4GZF - chains A and B of the 3 polymer chains in the assembly; structure by X-ray diffraction, 2.05 A resolution.

[Chain A (and B)]
Protein: Protease
Organism: Human immunodeficiency virus 1
Notes: chain B of this document is another copy of the same molecule, construct and numbering; everything in this record applies to it too
UniProt: Q5RTL1 (Q5RTL1_9HIV1); residue numbers follow UniProt; this construct covers 1-99
Chain sequence (99 residues; numbered 1 to 99; the number before each row is that of its first residue):
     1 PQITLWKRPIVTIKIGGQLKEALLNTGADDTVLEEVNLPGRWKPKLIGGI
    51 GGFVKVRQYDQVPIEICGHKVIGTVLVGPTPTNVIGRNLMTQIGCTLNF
Construct notes: engineered mutation Lys7 (Gln in Q5RTL1), Asn25 (Asp in Q5RTL1), Val36 (Met in Q5RTL1), Thr82 (Ala in Q5RTL1), Val84 (Ile in Q5RTL1)

[How chain A and chain B interact]
Residue-residue contacts (102; chain A residue first):
  Pro1(A) with Leu97(B); Asn98(B); Phe99(B), hydrogen bond (backbone-backbone)
  Gln2(A) with Thr96(B), hydrogen bond; Leu97(B); Asn98(B), hydrogen bond
  Ile3(A) with Thr96(B); Leu97(B), hydrogen bond (backbone-backbone); Phe99(B), hydrophobic
  Thr4(A) with Thr96(B)
  Leu5(A) with Thr26(B); Arg87(B), hydrogen bond (backbone-side chain); Met90(B), hydrophobic; Thr91(B); Cys95(B)
  Trp6(A) with Arg87(B), hydrogen bond (backbone-side chain); Thr91(B); Gln92(B)
  Lys7(A) with Arg87(B)
  Arg8(A) with Asp29(B), salt bridge; Arg87(B)
  Pro9(A) with Thr26(B); Arg87(B); Leu97(B), hydrophobic
  Leu23(A) with Gly27(B)
  Leu24(A) with Thr26(B), hydrogen bond (backbone-side chain); Leu97(B), hydrophobic
  Asn25(A) with Asn25(B); Thr26(B); Gly27(B), hydrogen bond (side chain-backbone)
  Thr26(A) with Leu5(B); Pro9(B); Leu24(B), hydrogen bond (side chain-backbone); Asn25(B); Thr26(B), hydrogen bond (side chain-backbone)
  Gly27(A) with Leu23(B); Asn25(B), hydrogen bond (backbone-side chain)
  Asp29(A) with Arg8(B), salt bridge
  Ile47(A) with Ile50(B)
  Gly48(A) with Ile50(B)
  Gly49(A) with Ile50(B); Pro81(B)
  Ile50(A) with Ile47(B), hydrophobic; Gly48(B); Gly49(B); Ile50(B), hydrogen bond (backbone-backbone); Val54(B); Pro79(B); Thr80(B); Pro81(B)
  Gly51(A) with Ile50(B); Gly51(B); Gly52(B); Phe53(B); Val54(B)
  Gly52(A) with Ile50(B); Gly51(B)
  Val54(A) with Ile50(B), hydrophobic
  Cys67(A) with Phe99(B), hydrophobic
  His69(A) with Phe99(B)
  Pro81(A) with Gly49(B)
  Arg87(A) with Leu5(B), hydrogen bond (side chain-backbone); Trp6(B), hydrogen bond (side chain-backbone); Lys7(B); Arg8(B); Pro9(B)
  Met90(A) with Leu5(B), hydrophobic
  Thr91(A) with Leu5(B); Trp6(B)
  Ile93(A) with Phe99(B), hydrophobic
  Gly94(A) with Asn98(B)
  Cys95(A) with Leu5(B); Leu97(B), hydrophobic; Asn98(B); Phe99(B), hydrophobic
  Thr96(A) with Gln2(B), hydrogen bond; Ile3(B); Thr4(B); Thr96(B); Leu97(B); Asn98(B), hydrogen bond (backbone-backbone)
  Leu97(A) with Pro1(B); Gln2(B); Ile3(B), hydrogen bond (backbone-backbone); Pro9(B), hydrophobic; Leu24(B), hydrophobic; Thr26(B); Cys95(B), hydrophobic; Thr96(B); Leu97(B), hydrophobic
  Asn98(A) with Pro1(B); Gln2(B), hydrogen bond; Gly94(B); Cys95(B); Thr96(B), hydrogen bond (backbone-backbone); Asn98(B), hydrogen bond
  Phe99(A) with Pro1(B), hydrogen bond (backbone-backbone); Ile3(B), hydrophobic; Cys67(B), hydrophobic; His69(B); Ile93(B); Cys95(B), hydrophobic
Other interface residues (no listed pair), chain A (36 interface residues in all): Phe53

[Summary]
36 residues of chain A face 39 of chain B across their interface; the contacts include 21 hydrogen bonds and 2
salt bridges. Among the polar pairs are Arg8(A)-Asp29(B), Gln2(A)-Thr96(B) and Gln2(A)-Asn98(B).
Chain A and chain B are both Protease (Human immunodeficiency virus 1); the structure, Multi-drug resistant
HIV-1 protease 769 variant with reduced LrF peptide, was determined by X-ray diffraction, deposited together
with 4GYE.
